1X79 - chains B and C of the 3 polymer chains in the assembly; structure by X-ray diffraction, 2.41 A resolution.

[Chain B (and C)]
Name: Rab GTPase binding effector protein 1
From: Homo sapiens
Notes: chain C of this document is another copy of the same molecule, construct and numbering; everything in this record applies to it too
UniProt: Q15276 (RABE1_HUMAN); residues 551-661 here = UniProt positions 551-661
Chain sequence (112 residues; each row starts with the number of its first residue):
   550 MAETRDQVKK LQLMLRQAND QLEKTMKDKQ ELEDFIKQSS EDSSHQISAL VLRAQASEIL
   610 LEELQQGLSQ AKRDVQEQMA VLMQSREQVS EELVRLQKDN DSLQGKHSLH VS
Unresolved in the structure: 550-551, 642-661 (chain C: 550-552, 641-661)
Sequence notes: initiating methionine (550)
What the authors report for this chain:
  - self-association interface (contacts with another copy of this molecule): Asp-555 to Lys-576, Leu-610, Leu-613
  - mutagenesis - L610W/L613W: unchanged binding to ADP-ribosylation factor binding protein GGA1

[Interface between chain B and chain C]
Contacting residue pairs (30):
  Thr-553(B) with Thr-553(C)
  Gln-556(B) with Val-557(C)
  Val-557(B) with Gln-556(C); Val-557(C), hydrophobic; Leu-560(C)
  Leu-560(B) with Val-557(C), hydrophobic; Leu-560(C), hydrophobic
  Gln-561(B) with Leu-560(C)
  Met-563(B) with Leu-564(C), hydrophobic
  Leu-564(B) with Met-563(C), hydrophobic; Leu-564(C), hydrophobic
  Ala-567(B) with Ala-567(C), hydrophobic
  Gln-570(B) with Met-575(C)
  Leu-571(B) with Leu-571(C), hydrophobic; Thr-574(C)
  Thr-574(B) with Thr-574(C); Met-575(C)
  Met-575(B) with Thr-574(C)
  Asp-577(B) with Lys-578(C), salt bridge
  Lys-578(B) with Asp-577(C), salt bridge; Leu-581(C)
  Leu-581(B) with Lys-578(C); Leu-581(C), hydrophobic; Glu-582(C); Ile-585(C), hydrophobic
  Glu-582(B) with Leu-581(C)
  Phe-584(B) with Ile-585(C), hydrophobic
  Ile-585(B) with Phe-584(C), hydrophobic; Ile-585(C), hydrophobic
  Gln-627(B) with Gln-627(C), hydrogen bond
Other interface residues (no listed pair), chain B (20 interface residues in all): Leu-631
Other interface residues (no listed pair), chain C (20 interface residues in all): Gln-561, Gln-570, Leu-631

[In short]
The chain B/chain C interface involves 20 residues from each chain, with 1 hydrogen bond and 2 salt bridges.
Polar pairs include Asp-577(B)/Lys-578(C) and Gln-627(B)/Gln-627(C). The paper reports that L610W/L613W of
chain B leave binding to ADP-ribosylation factor binding protein GGA1 unchanged; a self-association interface
involving Asp-555(B), Leu-610(B) and Leu-613(B).
Both chains are Rab GTPase binding effector protein 1 (Homo sapiens). Entry 1X79 (Crystal structure of human
GGA1 GAT domain complexed with the GAT-binding domain of Rabaptin5) was determined by X-ray diffraction.
